PDB entry 8BHV | electron microscopy, 4.51 A resolution (low resolution: residue-level contacts below are approximate; hydrogen-bond / salt-bridge calls are withheld) | chains h and J of the 20 polymer chains in the assembly

[Chain h]
Protein: X-ray repair cross-complementing protein 6
Organism: Homo sapiens
Notes: EC 3.6.4.-, 4.2.99.-
UniProt: P12956 (XRCC6_HUMAN); numbering as in UniProt (aligned over 1-609)
Sequence (609 residues; numbered 1 to 609; the number before each row is that of its first residue):
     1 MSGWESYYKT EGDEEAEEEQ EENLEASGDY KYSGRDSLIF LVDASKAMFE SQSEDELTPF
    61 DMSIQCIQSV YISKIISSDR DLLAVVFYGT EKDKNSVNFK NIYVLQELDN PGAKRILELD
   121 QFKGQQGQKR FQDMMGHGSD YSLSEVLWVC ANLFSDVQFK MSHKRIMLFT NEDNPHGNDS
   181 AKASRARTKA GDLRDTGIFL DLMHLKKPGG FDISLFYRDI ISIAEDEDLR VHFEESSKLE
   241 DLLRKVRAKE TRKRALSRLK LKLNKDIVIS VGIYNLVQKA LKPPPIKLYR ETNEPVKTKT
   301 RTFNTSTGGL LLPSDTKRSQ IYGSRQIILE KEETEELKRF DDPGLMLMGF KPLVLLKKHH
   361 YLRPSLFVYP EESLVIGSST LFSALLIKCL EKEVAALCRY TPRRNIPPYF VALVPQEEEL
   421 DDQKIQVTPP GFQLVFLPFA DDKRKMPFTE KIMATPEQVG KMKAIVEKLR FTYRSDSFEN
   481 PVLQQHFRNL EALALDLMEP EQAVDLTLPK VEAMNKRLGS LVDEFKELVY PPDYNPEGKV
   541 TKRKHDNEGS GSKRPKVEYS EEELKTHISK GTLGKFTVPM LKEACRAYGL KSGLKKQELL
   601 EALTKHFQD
Unresolved in the structure: 1-33, 539-609
Curated features (UniProtKB/Swiss-Prot):
  - region: Val578 to Glu583 (Interaction with BAX)
  - active site: Lys31 (Schiff-base intermediate with DNA)
  - modified residue: Ser2 (N-acetylserine), Ser6 (Phosphoserine), Ser27 (Phosphoserine), Lys31 (N6-acetyllysine), Ser51 (Phosphoserine), Ser306 (Phosphoserine), Lys317 (N6-acetyllysine), Lys331 (N6-acetyllysine), Lys338 (N6-acetyllysine), Thr455 (Phosphothreonine), Lys461 (N6-acetyllysine), Ser477 (Phosphoserine), Ser520 (Phosphoserine), Lys539 (N6-acetyllysine), Lys542 (N6-acetyllysine), Lys544 (N6-acetyllysine), Ser550 (Phosphoserine), Lys553 (N6-acetyllysine), Lys556 (N6-acetyllysine), Ser560 (Phosphoserine) and 1 more in UniProt
  - cross-link (Glycyl lysine isopeptide (Lys-Gly)): Lys287 (interchain with G-Cter in SUMO2), Lys317 (interchain with G-Cter in SUMO2), Lys556 (interchain with G-Cter in SUMO2)
  - mutagenesis: Lys31 (K31A: Diminishes the ability to form a Schiff base. Abolishes adduct formation; when associated with A-160 and A-164), Lys160 (K160A: Abolishes adduct formation; when associated with A-31 and A-160), Lys164 (K164A: Abolishes adduct formation; when associated with A-31 and A-164), Lys539 (K539Q: Complete loss of suppression of BAX-induced apoptosis; K539R: No effect on suppression of BAX-induced apoptosis), Lys542 (K542Q: Complete loss of suppression of BAX-induced apoptosis; K542R: No effect on suppression of BAX-induced apoptosis), Lys544 (K544R: No effect on suppression of BAX-induced apoptosis), Lys553 (K553Q: Partial loss of suppression of BAX-induced apoptosis; K553R: No effect on suppression of BAX-induced apoptosis), Lys556 (K556R: No effect on suppression of BAX-induced apoptosis), Lys570 (K570R: Loss of methylation; loss of anti-apoptotic activity; no effect on XRCC5 stabilization)
Reported in the primary citation:
  - mutagenesis - H163A, R165E, F471E, R517E: decreased co-localization with Protein PAXX

[Chain J]
Molecule: 24-nt DNA strand
Sequence (24 nucleotides; numbered 12 to 35; the number before each row is that of its first residue):
    12 CATAATAATA GTTTTTAGTT TATT

[Chain h / chain J interface]
Pairs across the interface (5; chain h residue first):
  Arg254(h) with DT25(J)
  Leu256(h) with DT27(J)
  Asn275(h) with DT26(J)
  Arg363(h) with DT27(J); DA28(J)
Also at the interface, not in a pair above, chain h (6 interface residues in all): Gln278, Lys338
Also at the interface, not in a pair above, chain J (5 interface residues in all): DG29

[Summary]
The interface between chain h and chain J involves 6 residues on one side and 5 on the other. From UniProt:
active-site residue Lys31(h) and 9 mutagenesis sites on chain h. From the paper: H163A, R165E and F471E of
chain h, among others, reduce co-localization with Protein PAXX.
Chain h is X-ray repair cross-complementing protein 6 (Homo sapiens) and chain J is a 24-nt DNA strand; the
structure, DNA-PK XLF mediated dimer bound to PAXX, was determined by electron microscopy together with 8ASC,
7ZYG, 8BH3, 8BHY and 7ZWA from the same study.
